Entry 5XAT (X-ray diffraction, 3.76 A resolution); this record covers chains A and D.

[Chain A (and D)]
Name: Citrate-sodium symporter
Organism: Klebsiella pneumoniae
Notes: chain D of this document is another copy of the same molecule, construct and numbering; everything in this record applies to it too
Reference sequence: P31602 (CITN_KLEPN); residue numbers follow UniProt; this construct covers 13-446
Sequence (438 residues; each row starts with the number of its first residue):
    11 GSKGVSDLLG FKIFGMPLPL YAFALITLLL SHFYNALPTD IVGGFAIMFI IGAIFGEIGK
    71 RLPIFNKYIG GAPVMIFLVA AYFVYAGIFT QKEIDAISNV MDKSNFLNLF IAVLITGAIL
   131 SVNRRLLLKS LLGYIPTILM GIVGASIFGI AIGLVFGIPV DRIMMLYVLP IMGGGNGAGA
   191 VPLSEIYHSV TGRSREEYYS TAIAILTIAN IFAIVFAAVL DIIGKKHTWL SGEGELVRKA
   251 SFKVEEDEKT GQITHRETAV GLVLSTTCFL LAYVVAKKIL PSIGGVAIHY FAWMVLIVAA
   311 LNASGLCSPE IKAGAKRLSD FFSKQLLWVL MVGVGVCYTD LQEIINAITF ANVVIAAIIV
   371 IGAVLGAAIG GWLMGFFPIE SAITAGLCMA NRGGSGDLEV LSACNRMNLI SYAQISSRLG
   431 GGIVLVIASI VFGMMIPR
Unresolved in the structure: 11-19, 250-257, 446-448 (chain D: 11-21, 239-257, 447-448)
Sequence notes: expression tag (11-12, 447-448)
Ion coordination: Na+: Ile181, Gly183, Met399, Asn401
Ligand contacts: citrate anion (FLC): Leu117, Asn118, Ile121, Gly184, Gly185, Asn186, Gly187, Phe301, Tyr348, Arg402, Gly403, Gly404, Ser405, Arg428
Curated features (UniProtKB/Swiss-Prot):
  - binding site (Na(+)): Ile181, Gly183, Met399, Asn401
  - binding site (citrate): Asn186, Gly187, Arg402, Gly404, Ser405, Arg428
  - mutagenesis: Asn186 (N186V: 9-fold increase in KM for citrate, but no change in Vmax. The effect of Na(+) on the transport kinetics are comparable to the wild-type), Glu195 (E195Q: Almost no effect on the kinetics of Na(+) or citrate transport), Cys278 (C278S: Retains 79% of specific activity, response to various thiol reagents is not affected; when associated with S-317 and S-347), Cys317 (C317S: Retains 79% of specific activity, response to various thiol reagents is not affected; when associated with S-278 and S-347), Cys347 (C347S: Retains 79% of specific activity, response to various thiol reagents is not affected; when associated with S-278 and S-317), Cys398 (C398S: Retains 56% of specific activity and is quite insensitive to NEM, MTSET and MTSES; when associated with S-414), Cys414 (C414S: Retains 56% of specific activity and is quite insensitive to NEM, MTSET and MTSES; when associated with S-398)
From the paper describing this entry:
  - binding site for citrate anion: Asn186, Gly187, Tyr348, Arg402, Gly404, Ser405, Arg428
  - contacts within the chain: Ile121-Leu408, Gln424-Arg428
  - specificity-determining residues: Asn186, Tyr348, Arg402 (proposed by the authors, not directly observed)
  - Na+ coordination: Ile181, Gly183, Met399, Asn401

[Interface between chain A and chain D]
Residue-residue contacts (101; chain A residue first):
  Phe24(A) with Arg266(D); Val270(D); Val273(D), hydrophobic
  Gly25(A) with Val270(D)
  Met26(A) with Val270(D), hydrophobic; Val273(D), hydrophobic
  Pro27(A) with Ile321(D)
  Pro29(A) with Leu316(D), hydrophobic
  Leu30(A) with Leu274(D), hydrophobic; Leu316(D); Cys317(D), hydrophobic
  Phe33(A) with Thr277(D); Leu281(D), hydrophobic
  Ala34(A) with Thr277(D)
  Thr37(A) with Thr277(D); Leu280(D); Leu281(D)
  Leu40(A) with Leu281(D), hydrophobic; Val284(D)
  Ser41(A) with Leu280(D); Val284(D)
  Tyr44(A) with Val284(D), hydrophobic; Lys288(D), hydrogen bond (backbone-side chain); Ile289(D), hydrophobic
  Asn45(A) with Lys288(D), hydrogen bond (backbone-side chain)
  Ala46(A) with Leu280(D); Tyr283(D); Val284(D)
  Leu47(A) with Leu280(D), hydrophobic; Tyr283(D)
  Pro48(A) with Phe279(D), hydrophobic; Tyr283(D)
  Asp50(A) with Ser114(D); Asn115(D), hydrogen bond
  Ile51(A) with Ile51(D), hydrophobic; Ser114(D), hydrogen bond (backbone-backbone); Leu119(D), hydrophobic
  Val52(A) with Leu119(D); Thr276(D); Phe279(D), hydrophobic
  Ala56(A) with Thr276(D)
  Phe59(A) with Leu272(D), hydrophobic; Val273(D), hydrophobic
  Ile60(A) with Thr277(D)
  Asn109(A) with Lys113(D), hydrogen bond (side chain-backbone); Ser114(D)
  Lys113(A) with Asp50(D)
  Ser114(A) with Asp50(D); Ile51(D), hydrogen bond (backbone-backbone); Ser114(D), hydrogen bond
  Asn115(A) with Asp50(D), hydrogen bond
  Leu119(A) with Val52(D)
  His265(A) with Arg327(D); Gln335(D)
  Arg266(A) with Phe24(D); Lys334(D), hydrogen bond (side chain-backbone); Gln335(D), hydrogen bond
  Ala269(A) with Gln335(D)
  Val270(A) with Phe24(D); Gly25(D); Met26(D), hydrophobic
  Leu272(A) with Phe59(D), hydrophobic
  Val273(A) with Phe24(D), hydrophobic; Met26(D), hydrophobic; Phe59(D), hydrophobic
  Leu274(A) with Met26(D), hydrophobic; Leu30(D), hydrophobic
  Thr276(A) with Val52(D); Ala56(D)
  Thr277(A) with Thr37(D); Ile60(D)
  Phe279(A) with Val52(D), hydrophobic
  Leu280(A) with Ser41(D); Ala46(D); Leu47(D), hydrophobic; Pro48(D); Ala56(D), hydrophobic
  Leu281(A) with Phe33(D), hydrophobic; Thr37(D); Leu40(D), hydrophobic
  Tyr283(A) with Ala46(D); Leu47(D); Pro48(D)
  Val284(A) with Leu40(D); Ser41(D); Tyr44(D), hydrophobic; Ala46(D)
  Lys288(A) with Tyr44(D); Asn45(D); Ala46(D)
  Ile289(A) with Tyr44(D), hydrophobic
  Leu316(A) with Pro29(D), hydrophobic; Leu30(D)
  Cys317(A) with Leu30(D), hydrophobic
  Ile321(A) with Gly25(D); Pro27(D)
  Arg327(A) with His265(D)
  Lys334(A) with Arg266(D), hydrogen bond (backbone-side chain)
  Gln335(A) with His265(D); Arg266(D), hydrogen bond; Ala269(D)
Other interface residues (no listed pair), chain A (60 interface residues in all): Leu38, Thr49, Phe55, Asn118, Cys278, Lys287, Ile307, Leu311, Ser318, Phe331, Leu336
Other interface residues (no listed pair), chain D (58 interface residues in all): Lys22, Ala34, Phe55, Asn118, Cys278, Lys287, Ile307, Leu311, Asp330, Phe331, Leu336

[Overview]
60 residues of chain A face 58 of chain D across their interface, with 12 hydrogen bonds. Among the polar
pairs are Tyr44(A)-Lys288(D), Asn45(A)-Lys288(D) and Asp50(A)-Asn115(D). Bound to chain A: citrate anion. From
the paper: a binding site for citrate anion at Asn186(A), Gly187(A) and Tyr348(A) among others; Na+
coordination by Ile181(A), Gly183(A) and Met399(A) among others.
Chain A and chain D are both Citrate-sodium symporter (Klebsiella pneumoniae); the structure, Structural
insights into the elevator-like mechanism of the sodium/citrate symporter CitS, was determined by X-ray
diffraction, deposited together with 5X9R, 5XAR and 5XAS.
